Entry 2ICW (X-ray diffraction, 2.41 A resolution); this record covers chains I and J of the 6 polymer chains in the assembly.

== Chain I ==
Name: T-cell receptor alpha chain V
From: Mus musculus
UniProt: P01738 (TVA1_MOUSE); residues 1-110 here correspond to UniProt positions 21-130 (UniProt number = residue number + 20)
Chain sequence (110 residues; row label = number of the first residue in the row):
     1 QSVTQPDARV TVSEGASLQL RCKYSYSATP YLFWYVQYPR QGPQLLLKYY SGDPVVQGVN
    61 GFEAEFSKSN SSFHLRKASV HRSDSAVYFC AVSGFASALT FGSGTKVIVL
Sequence notes: engineered mutation Pro43 (Leu63 in P01738), Arg82 (Trp102 in P01738)
Disulfide bonds: Cys22-Cys90
Curated features (UniProtKB/Swiss-Prot):
  - region: Phe95 to Leu110 (J segment)
  - glycosylation: Asn70 (N-linked (GlcNAc...) asparagine)

== Chain J ==
Name: T-cell receptor beta chain V
From: Mus musculus
UniProt: P04213 (TVB5_MOUSE); residues 1-80 here correspond to UniProt positions 9-88 (UniProt number = residue number + 8)
Chain sequence (113 residues; each row starts with the number of its first residue):
     1 EAAVTQSPRN KVAVTGEKVT LSCNQTNNHN NMYWYRQDTG HELRLIHYSY GAGSTEKGDI
    61 PDGYKASRPS QENFSLILES ATPSQTSVYF CASGGGGTLY FGAGTRLSVL SSA
Sequence notes: engineered mutation Glu17 (Gly25 in P04213), Glu42 (Gly50 in P04213), Ser80 (Leu88 in P04213); cloning artifact (111-113)
Disulfide bonds: Cys23-Cys91

== Interface between chain I and chain J ==
Pairs across the interface (34; chain I residue first):
  Phe33(I) - Gly97(J)
  Phe33(I) - Thr98(J)
  Tyr35(I) - Thr98(J)
  Tyr35(I) - Leu99(J)  hydrogen bond (side chain-backbone)
  Gln37(I) - Gln37(J)  hydrogen bond
  Gln37(I) - Phe90(J)
  Gln41(I) - Phe90(J)
  Gln41(I) - Ala103(J)
  Gly42(I) - Phe90(J)
  Gly42(I) - Gly102(J)
  Pro43(I) - Leu43(J)  hydrophobic
  Pro43(I) - Phe101(J)
  Leu45(I) - Thr98(J)
  Lys48(I) - Thr98(J)
  Phe89(I) - Gln37(J)
  Phe89(I) - His41(J)
  Phe89(I) - Glu42(J)
  Phe95(I) - Tyr48(J)
  Ala96(I) - Tyr33(J)  hydrogen bond (backbone-side chain)
  Ala96(I) - Tyr48(J)  hydrophobic
  Ser97(I) - Asn31(J)
  Ser97(I) - Tyr33(J)  hydrogen bond (backbone-side chain)
  Ser97(I) - Leu99(J)
  Ala98(I) - Tyr33(J)  hydrophobic
  Ala98(I) - Tyr35(J)
  Ala98(I) - Leu45(J)  hydrophobic
  Leu99(I) - Tyr35(J)  hydrogen bond (backbone-side chain)
  Leu99(I) - Leu99(J)  hydrophobic
  Phe101(I) - Tyr35(J)  hydrophobic
  Phe101(I) - Glu42(J)
  Phe101(I) - Leu43(J)  hydrophobic
  Phe101(I) - Phe101(J)  hydrophobic
  Gly102(I) - Glu42(J)
  Ser103(I) - Glu42(J)
Interface residues without a listed pair, chain I (19 interface residues in all): Arg40, Tyr50

== In short ==
The interface between chain I and chain J involves 19 residues on one side and 16 on the other; the contacts
include 5 hydrogen bonds. Polar contacts include Tyr35(I)-Leu99(J), Gln37(I)-Gln37(J) and Ala96(I)-Tyr33(J).
Here chain I is T-cell receptor alpha chain V and chain J is T-cell receptor beta chain V, both from Mus
musculus. Entry 2ICW (Crystal structure of a complete ternary complex between TCR, superantigen, and
peptide-MHC class II molecule) was determined by X-ray diffraction.
